PDB entry 7KVA | electron microscopy, 3.10 A resolution | chains B and b of the 6 polymer chains in the assembly

== Chain B ==
Molecule: Envelope protein E
From: Kunjin virus
Reference sequence: A0A0U2IWM5 (A0A0U2IWM5_WNV); residues 1-501 here correspond to UniProt positions 291-791 (UniProt number = residue number + 290)
Chain sequence (501 residues; numbered 1 to 501; the number before each row is that of its first residue):
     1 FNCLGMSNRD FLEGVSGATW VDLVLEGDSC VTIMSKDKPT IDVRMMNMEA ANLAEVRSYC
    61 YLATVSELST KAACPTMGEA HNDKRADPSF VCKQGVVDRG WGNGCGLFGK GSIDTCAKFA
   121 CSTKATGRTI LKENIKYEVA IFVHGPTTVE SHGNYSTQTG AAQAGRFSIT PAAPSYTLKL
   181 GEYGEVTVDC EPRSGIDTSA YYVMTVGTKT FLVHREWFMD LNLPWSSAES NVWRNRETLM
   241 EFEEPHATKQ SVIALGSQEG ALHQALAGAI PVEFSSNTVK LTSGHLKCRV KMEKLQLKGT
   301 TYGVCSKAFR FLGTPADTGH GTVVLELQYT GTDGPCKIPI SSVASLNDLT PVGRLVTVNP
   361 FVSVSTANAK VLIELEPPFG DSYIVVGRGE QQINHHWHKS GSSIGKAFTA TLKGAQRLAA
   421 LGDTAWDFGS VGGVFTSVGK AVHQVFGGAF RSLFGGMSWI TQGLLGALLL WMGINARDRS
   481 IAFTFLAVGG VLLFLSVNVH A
Disulfide bonds: Cys3-Cys30, Cys60-Cys121, Cys92-Cys116, Cys190-Cys288, Cys305-Cys336
Covalently attached groups: N-acetylglucosamine (NAG) linked to Asn154
From the paper describing this entry:
  - post-translational modification sites: Asn154

== Chain b ==
Molecule: Matrix protein M
From: Kunjin virus
Reference sequence: A0A0A6ZKT6 (A0A0A6ZKT6_WNV); residues 1-75 here correspond to UniProt positions 62-136 (UniProt number = residue number + 61)
Chain sequence (75 residues; numbered 1 to 75; the number before each row is that of its first residue):
     1 SLTVQTHGES TLSNKKGAWM DSTKATRYLV KTESWILRNP GYALVAAVIG WMLGSNTMQR
    61 VVFTVLLLLV APAYS
Unresolved in the structure: 1-4
Construct notes: conflict Thr64 (Ala125 in A0A0A6ZKT6)

== Interface between chain B and chain b ==
Contacting residue pairs (61):
  Asn8(B) with Lys15(b)
  Glu26(B) with Lys15(b), salt bridge
  Gly27(B) with Lys15(b)
  Asp28(B) with Lys16(b)
  Ser29(B) with Lys15(b)
  Ile196(B) with Leu12(b), hydrophobic
  Tyr201(B) with Ser10(b); Thr11(b), hydrogen bond; Leu12(b), hydrogen bond (side chain-backbone)
  Lys209(B) with Trp19(b)
  Phe211(B) with Trp19(b), hydrophobic
  Leu212(B) with Leu12(b), hydrophobic
  Val213(B) with His7(b)
  His214(B) with His7(b), hydrogen bond (backbone-side chain); Glu9(b); Ser10(b); Thr11(b)
  Trp217(B) with Gln5(b), hydrogen bond (side chain-backbone); Thr6(b); His7(b)
  His263(B) with Trp19(b), hydrogen bond (backbone-side chain); Met20(b)
  Ala265(B) with Gln5(b); Thr6(b); His7(b), hydrogen bond (backbone-backbone)
  Leu266(B) with Trp19(b)
  Ala267(B) with Thr6(b); Ala18(b); Trp19(b), hydrogen bond (backbone-backbone); Met20(b), hydrogen bond (backbone-backbone); Arg27(b)
  Gly268(B) with His7(b); Gly8(b); Ser10(b)
  Ala269(B) with His7(b); Ala18(b); Trp19(b), hydrogen bond (backbone-backbone)
  Ile270(B) with Ser10(b); Leu12(b), hydrophobic; Asn14(b)
  Pro271(B) with Trp19(b)
  Leu281(B) with Leu12(b), hydrophobic
  Thr282(B) with Lys16(b), hydrogen bond
  Ser283(B) with Leu12(b); Asn14(b)
  Gly284(B) with Leu12(b)
  His285(B) with Ser13(b)
  Ala420(B) with Ser13(b)
  Leu421(B) with Ser13(b)
  Ser458(B) with Tyr28(b)
  Trp459(B) with Lys24(b), hydrogen bond (side chain-backbone); Ala25(b); Tyr28(b)
  Ile460(B) with Tyr28(b), hydrophobic; Leu29(b), hydrophobic
  Leu464(B) with Leu69(b), hydrophobic
  Leu468(B) with Val62(b), hydrophobic
  Trp471(B) with Met58(b), hydrophobic; Val61(b), hydrophobic
  Val499(B) with Glu9(b)
  Ala501(B) with Lys24(b)
Interface residues without a listed pair, chain B (38 interface residues in all): Gln264, Asn475
Interface residues without a listed pair, chain b (25 interface residues in all): Gly17

== In short ==
Chain B and chain b form an interface of 38 and 25 residues respectively, with 11 hydrogen bonds and 1 salt
bridge. Polar contacts include Glu26(B)-Lys15(b), Tyr201(B)-Thr11(b) and Tyr201(B)-Leu12(b). From the paper: a
modification site at Asn154(B).
Here chain B is Envelope protein E and chain b is Matrix protein M, both from Kunjin virus. Entry 7KVA
(Structure of West Nile virus (Kunjin)) was determined by electron microscopy together with 7KV8, 7KV9 and
7KVB from the same study.
